Entry 5JJ1 (X-ray diffraction, 3.30 A resolution); this record covers chains E and F of the 12 polymer chains in the assembly.

Chain E (and F):
Molecule: Portal protein
From: Enterobacteria phage P22
Notes: chain F of this document is another copy of the same molecule, construct and numbering; everything in this record applies to it too
UniProt: P26744 (PORTL_BPP22); numbering as in UniProt (aligned over 1-602)
Chain sequence (610 residues; numbered 1 to 610; the number before each row is that of its first residue):
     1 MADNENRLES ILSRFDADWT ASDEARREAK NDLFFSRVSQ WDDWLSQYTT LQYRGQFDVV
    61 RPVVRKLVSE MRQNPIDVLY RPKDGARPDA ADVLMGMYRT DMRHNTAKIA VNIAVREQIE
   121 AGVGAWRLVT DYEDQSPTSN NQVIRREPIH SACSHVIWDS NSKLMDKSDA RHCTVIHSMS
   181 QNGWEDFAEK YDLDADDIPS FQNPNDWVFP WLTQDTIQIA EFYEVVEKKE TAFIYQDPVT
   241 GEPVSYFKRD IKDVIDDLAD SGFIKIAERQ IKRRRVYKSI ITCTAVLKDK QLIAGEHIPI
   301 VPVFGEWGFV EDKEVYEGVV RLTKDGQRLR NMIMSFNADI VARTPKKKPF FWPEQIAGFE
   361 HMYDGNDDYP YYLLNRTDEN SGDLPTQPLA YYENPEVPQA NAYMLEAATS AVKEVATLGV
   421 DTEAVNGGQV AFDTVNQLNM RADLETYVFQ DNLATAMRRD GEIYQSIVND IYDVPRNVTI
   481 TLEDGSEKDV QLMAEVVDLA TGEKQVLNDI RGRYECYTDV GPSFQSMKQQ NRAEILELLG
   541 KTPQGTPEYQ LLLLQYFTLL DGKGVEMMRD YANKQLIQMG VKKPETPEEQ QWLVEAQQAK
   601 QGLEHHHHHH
Not modelled in the structure: 1-8, 594-610
Construct notes: expression tag (603-610)
Curated features (UniProtKB/Swiss-Prot):
  - mutagenesis: Val64 (V64A/T/M: Overpackaging), Val303 (V303A/T/M/Y: Overpackaging)

How chain E and chain F interact:
Contacting residue pairs (104):
  Arg27(E) with Trp211(F)
  Ser46(E) with Tyr53(F)
  Gln47(E) with Gln52(F)
  Leu79(E) with Lys563(F)
  Arg81(E) with Met102(F)
  Asp84(E) with Arg99(F), salt bridge; Arg103(F), salt bridge
  Ser160(E) with Ser180(F)
  Lys163(E) with His150(F)
  Leu164(E) with Ala107(F), hydrophobic; Ala110(F), hydrophobic; Pro148(F)
  Asp166(E) with Thr106(F)
  Val226(E) with Glu185(F)
  Lys228(E) with Ala188(F)
  Lys248(E) with Lys190(F); Tyr191(F)
  Asp250(E) with Gln291(F); Leu292(F)
  Ile251(E) with Asp131(F)
  Phe304(E) with Ile109(F), hydrophobic
  Gly308(E) with Arg116(F)
  Phe309(E) with His150(F); Ser151(F)
  Val310(E) with Ser154(F)
  Asp312(E) with Trp211(F)
  Lys313(E) with Trp211(F)
  Glu317(E) with Gln40(F); Arg61(F), salt bridge; Arg116(F), salt bridge
  Gly318(E) with Arg61(F), hydrogen bond (backbone-side chain)
  Val319(E) with Arg61(F)
  Arg321(E) with Trp41(F)
  Leu322(E) with Phe57(F); Val59(F), hydrophobic
  Asp325(E) with Tyr53(F); Gln56(F)
  Arg328(E) with Ala338(F)
  Phe336(E) with Val341(F), hydrophobic
  Asp339(E) with Lys346(F), salt bridge
  Ala342(E) with Gly365(F)
  Arg343(E) with Tyr363(F); Gly365(F)
  Thr344(E) with Gly365(F); Asp367(F)
  Pro345(E) with Asn366(F); Tyr371(F), hydrogen bond (backbone-side chain)
  Lys346(E) with Asp367(F); Tyr369(F)
  Lys348(E) with Tyr369(F); Pro370(F), hydrogen bond (side chain-backbone); Tyr371(F)
  Glu360(E) with Pro370(F); Tyr372(F), hydrogen bond
  Asp378(E) with Arg376(F), salt bridge
  Ser381(E) with Asp383(F)
  Gly382(E) with Asp383(F)
  Asp383(E) with Asp383(F)
  Leu384(E) with Asp383(F); Pro385(F)
  Tyr392(E) with Pro349(F); Phe351(F), hydrogen bond (side chain-backbone)
  Glu396(E) with Lys347(F), salt bridge
  Tyr403(E) with Ala402(F), hydrogen bond (side chain-backbone); Leu405(F); Glu406(F), hydrogen bond
  Val415(E) with Val59(F), hydrophobic; Pro62(F)
  Thr417(E) with Lys66(F)
  Val420(E) with Lys66(F)
  Gln429(E) with Arg72(F)
  Val430(E) with Arg72(F)
  Ala431(E) with Arg72(F)
  Phe432(E) with Arg65(F)
  Thr434(E) with Lys108(F); Ile109(F)
  Leu438(E) with Ile109(F), hydrophobic
  Ile510(E) with Ser136(F); Thr138(F)
  Arg511(E) with Ser136(F), hydrogen bond (backbone-side chain)
  Gly512(E) with His104(F)
  Arg513(E) with Thr138(F)
  Tyr514(E) with Arg103(F); His104(F)
  Glu515(E) with Met102(F)
  Tyr517(E) with Met102(F), hydrogen bond (backbone-side chain)
  Thr518(E) with Met102(F)
  Ser526(E) with Lys563(F), hydrogen bond
  Gly540(E) with Leu539(F)
  Pro543(E) with Leu552(F)
  Gln544(E) with Leu552(F)
  Gly545(E) with Tyr549(F)
  Thr546(E) with Tyr549(F)
  Pro547(E) with Tyr549(F); Leu553(F), hydrophobic
  Glu548(E) with Leu552(F)
  Gln550(E) with Asn573(F)
  Gln555(E) with Met568(F)
  Arg569(E) with Met567(F)
  Gln578(E) with Tyr571(F), hydrogen bond (backbone-side chain); Gln575(F)
  Met579(E) with Tyr571(F), hydrogen bond (backbone-side chain)
  Gly580(E) with Tyr571(F)
  Lys583(E) with Met567(F)
Other interface residues (no listed pair), chain E (92 interface residues in all): Ser13, Asp43, Lys83, Arg249, Trp307, Glu311, Phe350, Ile356, Tyr363, Ala390, Ala407, Cys516, Val520, Leu539, Val581
Other interface residues (no listed pair), chain F (82 interface residues in all): Asp58, Asp101, Asn105, Tyr132, Cys153, Asn182, Glu189, Thr213, Asp368, Leu374, Leu384, Leu389, Tyr403, Glu548, Gln550

In short:
The interface between chain E and chain F involves 92 residues on one side and 82 on the other, with 12
hydrogen bonds and 7 salt bridges. Among the polar pairs are Asp84(E)-Arg99(F), Asp84(E)-Arg103(F) and
Glu317(E)-Arg61(F).
Both chains are Portal protein (Enterobacteria phage P22). Entry 5JJ1 (Structure of the Immature Procapsid
Conformation of P22 Portal Protein) was determined by X-ray diffraction (same publication as 5JJ3).
